PDB entry 8RK2 | electron microscopy, 3.20 A resolution | chains B and C of the 3 polymer chains in the assembly

== Chain B ==
Protein: Replication protein A 32 kDa subunit
Organism: Homo sapiens
UniProt: P15927 (RFA2_HUMAN); residue numbers follow UniProt; this construct covers 1-270
Sequence (270 residues; each row starts with the number of its first residue):
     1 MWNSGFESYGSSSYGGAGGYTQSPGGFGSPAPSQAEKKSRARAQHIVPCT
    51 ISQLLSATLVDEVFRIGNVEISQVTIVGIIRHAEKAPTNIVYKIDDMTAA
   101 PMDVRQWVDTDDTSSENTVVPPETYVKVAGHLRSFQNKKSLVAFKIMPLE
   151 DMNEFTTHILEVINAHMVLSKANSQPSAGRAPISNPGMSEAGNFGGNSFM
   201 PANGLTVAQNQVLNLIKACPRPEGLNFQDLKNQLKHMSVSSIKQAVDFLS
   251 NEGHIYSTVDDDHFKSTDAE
Not modelled in the structure: 1-50, 109-118, 175-270
Swiss-Prot annotation at these positions:
  - DNA-binding region: Val-74 to Pro-148 (OB)
  - modified residue: Met-1 (N-acetylmethionine), Ser-4 (Phosphoserine), Ser-8 (Phosphoserine), Thr-21 (Phosphothreonine), Ser-23 (Phosphoserine), Ser-29 (Phosphoserine), Ser-33 (Phosphoserine)
  - cross-link (Glycyl lysine isopeptide (Lys-Gly)): Lys-37 (interchain with G-Cter in ubiquitin), Lys-38 (interchain with G-Cter in ubiquitin)
  - mutagenesis: Ser-4 (S4A: Increased RAD51 foci formation and homologous recombination efficiency at DNA double-strand breaks; when associated with A-8), Ser-8 (S8A: Increased RAD51 foci formation and homologous recombination efficiency at DNA double-strand breaks; when associated with A-4 ...), Ser-23 (S23D: No effect on DNA synthesis following DNA damage; when associated with D-29. No effect on cell-cycle progression, nor DNA synthesis in undamaged cells; when associated with D-8; D-29 and D-33 ...), Ser-29 (S29A: Reduces phosphorylation by CDK1; S29D: No effect on DNA synthesis following DNA damage; when associated with D-23. No effect on cell-cycle progression, nor DNA synthesis in undamaged cells ...), Ser-33 (S33D: Lower homologous recombination efficiency following DNA double strand break. Impaired DNA synthesis following DNA damage; when associated with D-8 ...), Lys-37 to Lys-38 (Impaired ubiquitination without affecting homologous recombination), Phe-248 (F248A: Abolishes interaction with RFWD3, leading to impair DNA interstrand cross-links (ICL) repair), Glu-252 (E252A: Abolishes interaction with RFWD3, leading to impair DNA interstrand cross-links (ICL) repair), Gly-253 (G253A: Does not affect interaction with RFWD3), His-254 (H254A: Abolishes interaction with RFWD3, leading to impair DNA interstrand cross-links (ICL) repair)

== Chain C ==
Protein: Replication protein A 14 kDa subunit
Organism: Homo sapiens
UniProt: P35244 (RFA3_HUMAN); residues 1-121 here = UniProt positions 1-121
Sequence (121 residues; numbered 1 to 121; the number before each row is that of its first residue):
     1 MVDMMDLPRSRINAGMLAQFIDKPVCFVGRLEKIHPTGKMFILSDGEGKN
    51 GTIELMEPLDEEISGIVEVVGRVTAKATILCTSYVQFKEDSHPFDLGLYN
   101 EAVKIIHDFPQFYPLGIVQHD
Not modelled in the structure: 115-121
Swiss-Prot annotation at these positions:
  - modified residue: Val-2 (N-acetylvaline)
  - cross-link (Glycyl lysine isopeptide (Lys-Gly)): Lys-23 (interchain with G-Cter in ubiquitin), Lys-39 (interchain with G-Cter in ubiquitin), Lys-88 (interchain with G-Cter in ubiquitin)

== Chain B / chain C interface ==
Contacting residue pairs (23):
  Ser-52(B) / Pro-114(C)  hydrogen bond (side chain-backbone)
  Asp-95(B) / Arg-9(C)  salt bridge
  Met-97(B) / Arg-9(C)
  Met-97(B) / Cys-26(C)  hydrogen bond
  Thr-98(B) / Pro-8(C)
  Thr-98(B) / Pro-114(C)  hydrogen bond (side chain-backbone)
  Pro-101(B) / Asp-6(C)
  Tyr-125(B) / Glu-68(C)
  Tyr-125(B) / Phe-87(C)
  Asp-151(B) / His-92(C)
  Met-152(B) / Phe-87(C)  hydrophobic
  Met-152(B) / Lys-88(C)
  Met-152(B) / Glu-89(C)
  Met-152(B) / Phe-94(C)  hydrophobic
  Asn-153(B) / Pro-93(C)  hydrogen bond (side chain-backbone)
  Asn-153(B) / Asp-95(C)
  Thr-156(B) / Phe-94(C)
  Thr-156(B) / Tyr-99(C)
  Ile-159(B) / Ile-106(C)  hydrophobic
  Ile-163(B) / Ile-105(C)  hydrophobic
  Ile-163(B) / Phe-112(C)  hydrophobic
  His-166(B) / Phe-112(C)
  Met-167(B) / Phe-112(C)  hydrophobic
Interface residues without a listed pair, chain B (23 interface residues in all): Gln-53, Arg-81, Ala-99, Ala-100, Glu-123, Glu-150, Phe-155, Leu-160, Ser-170
Interface residues without a listed pair, chain C (24 interface residues in all): Met-5, Leu-7, Val-85, Ser-91, Leu-98, Ala-102, Phe-109

== In short ==
Chain B and chain C form an interface of 23 and 24 residues respectively, with 4 hydrogen bonds and 1 salt
bridge. Among the polar pairs are Asp-95(B)/Arg-9(C), Ser-52(B)/Pro-114(C) and Met-97(B)/Cys-26(C). Curated
annotation (UniProt) lists a DNA-binding region and 11 mutagenesis sites on chain B.
Here chain B is Replication protein A 32 kDa subunit and chain C is Replication protein A 14 kDa subunit, both
from Homo sapiens. Entry 8RK2 (Human Replication protein A (RPA; trimeric core) - ssDNA complex) was
determined by electron microscopy, deposited together with 8RIL, 8RJ3 and 8RJW.
